8EZW - chain A; structure by X-ray diffraction, 2.00 A resolution.

Chain A:
Molecule: Zinc-binding protein
From: Vibrio cholerae O1 biovar El Tor str. N16961
Notes: engineered mutation(s): residues 124-184 deleted
Reference sequence: Q9KP27 (Q9KP27_VIBCH); residue numbers follow UniProt; this construct covers 22-123, 185-242
Sequence (160 residues; numbered 22 to 242; 61 numbers in that range are skipped by the numbering (no residue carries them; nothing is unmodelled there); the number before each row is that of its first residue):
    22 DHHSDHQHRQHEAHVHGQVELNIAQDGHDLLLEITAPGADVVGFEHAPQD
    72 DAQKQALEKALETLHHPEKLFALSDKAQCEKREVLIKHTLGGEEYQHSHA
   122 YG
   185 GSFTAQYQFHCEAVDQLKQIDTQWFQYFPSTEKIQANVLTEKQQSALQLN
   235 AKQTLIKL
Unresolved in the structure: 22-38, 112-122
Disulfides: Cys100-Cys195

Summary:
Chain A is Zinc-binding protein (Vibrio cholerae O1 biovar El Tor str. N16961); the structure, Structure of
Apo ZrgA deletion 124-184 from Vibrio cholerae, was determined by X-ray diffraction, deposited together with
8F1B.
